PDB entry 8W19 | electron microscopy, 4.40 A resolution (low resolution: residue-level contacts below are approximate; hydrogen-bond / salt-bridge calls are withheld) | chains B and G of the 15 polymer chains in the assembly

[Chain B (and G)]
Name: Core protein VP3
From: Bluetongue virus (serotype 1 / isolate South Africa)
Notes: chain G of this document is another copy of the same molecule, construct and numbering; everything in this record applies to it too
UniProtKB: Q1AE73 (Q1AE73_9REOV); residues 1-901 here = UniProt positions 1-901
Sequence (901 residues; row label = number of the first residue in the row):
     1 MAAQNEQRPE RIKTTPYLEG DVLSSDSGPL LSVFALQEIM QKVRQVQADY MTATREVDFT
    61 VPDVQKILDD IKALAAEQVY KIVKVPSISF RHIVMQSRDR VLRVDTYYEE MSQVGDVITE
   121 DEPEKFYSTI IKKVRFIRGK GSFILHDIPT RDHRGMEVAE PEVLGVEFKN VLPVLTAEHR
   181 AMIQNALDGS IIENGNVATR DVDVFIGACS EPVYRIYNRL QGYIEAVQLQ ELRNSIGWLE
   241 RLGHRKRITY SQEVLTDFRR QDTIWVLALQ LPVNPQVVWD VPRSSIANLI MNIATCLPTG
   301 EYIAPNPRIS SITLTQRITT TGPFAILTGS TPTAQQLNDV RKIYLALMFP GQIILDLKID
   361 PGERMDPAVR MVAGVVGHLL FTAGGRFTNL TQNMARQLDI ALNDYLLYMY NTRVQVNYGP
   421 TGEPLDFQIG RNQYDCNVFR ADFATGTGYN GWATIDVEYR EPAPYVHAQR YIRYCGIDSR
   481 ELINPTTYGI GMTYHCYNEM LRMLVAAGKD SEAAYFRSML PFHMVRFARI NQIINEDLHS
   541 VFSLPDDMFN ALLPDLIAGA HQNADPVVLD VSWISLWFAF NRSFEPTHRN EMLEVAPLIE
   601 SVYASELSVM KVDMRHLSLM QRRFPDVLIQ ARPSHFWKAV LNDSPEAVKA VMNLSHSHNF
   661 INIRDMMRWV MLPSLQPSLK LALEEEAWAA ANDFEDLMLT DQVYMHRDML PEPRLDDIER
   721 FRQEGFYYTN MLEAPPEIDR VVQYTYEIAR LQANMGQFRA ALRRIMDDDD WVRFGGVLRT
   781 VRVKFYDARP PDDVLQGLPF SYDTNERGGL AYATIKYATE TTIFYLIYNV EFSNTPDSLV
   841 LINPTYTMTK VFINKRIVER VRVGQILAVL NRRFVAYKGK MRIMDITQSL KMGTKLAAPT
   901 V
Disordered / not traced: 1-11, 50-62, 481-488, 895-901 (chain G: 1-23, 52-58, 656-661, 807-810, 893-901)
What the authors report for this chain:
  - mutagenesis - R431F: abolished growth in response to reverse genetics method

[How chain B and chain G interact]
Residue-residue contacts (10; chain B residue first):
  R233(B) - A811(G)
  R259(B) - N805(G)
  R259(B) - A811(G)
  N498(B) - A560(G)
  N498(B) - Q562(G)
  L501(B) - A560(G)
  R502(B) - A558(G)
  V505(B) - A558(G)
  R517(B) - G559(G)
  R517(B) - A560(G)
Also at the interface, not in a pair above, chain B (13 interface residues in all): R260, R480, I490, T493, S518, V525
Also at the interface, not in a pair above, chain G (12 interface residues in all): Q47, D49, Y50, H561, N662, E806

[In short]
13 residues of chain B face 12 of chain G across their interface. From the paper: R431F of chain B abolishes
growth in response to reverse genetics method.
Both chains are Core protein VP3 (Bluetongue virus (serotype 1 / isolate South Africa)). Entry 8W19 (Cryo-EM
structure of BTV star-subcore) was determined by electron microscopy together with 8W12, 8W1C, 8W1O, 8W1R and
8W1S from the same study.
